Entry 4F5Y (X-ray diffraction, 2.40 A resolution); this record covers chains A and B.

== Chain A (and B) ==
Molecule: Transmembrane protein 173
Source organism: Homo sapiens
Notes: chain B of this document is another copy of the same molecule, construct and numbering; everything in this record applies to it too
Reference sequence: Q86WV6 (TM173_HUMAN); residues 149-379 here = UniProt positions 149-379
Sequence (239 residues; row label = number of the first residue in the row):
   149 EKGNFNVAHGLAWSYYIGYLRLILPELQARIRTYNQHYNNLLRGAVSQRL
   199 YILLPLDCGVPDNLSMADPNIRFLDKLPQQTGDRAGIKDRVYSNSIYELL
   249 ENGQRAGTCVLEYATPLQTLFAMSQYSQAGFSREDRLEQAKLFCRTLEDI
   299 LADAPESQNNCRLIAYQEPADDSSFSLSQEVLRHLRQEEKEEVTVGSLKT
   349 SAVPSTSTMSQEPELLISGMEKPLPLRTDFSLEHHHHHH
Unresolved in the structure: 149-150, 344-387
Differences from the reference sequence: expression tag (380-387)
Bound ions: Ca2+: D205, E316
Small-molecule neighbours: c-di-GMP (C2E; 9,9'-[(2R,3R,3aS,5S,7aR,9R,10R,10aS,12S,14aR)-3,5,10,12-tetrahydroxy-5,12-dioxidooctahydro-2H,7H-difuro[3,2-d:3',2'-j][1,3,7,9,2,8]tetraoxadiphosphacyclododecine-2,9-diyl]bis(2-amino-1,9-dihydro-6H-purin-6-one)): S162, Y163, G166, Y167, R238, V239, Y240, E260, T263, P264, T267
Curated features (UniProtKB/Swiss-Prot):
  - region: E340 to S379 (C-terminal tail (CTT))
  - motif: L363 to S366 (pLxIS motif)
  - binding site (2',3'-cGAMP): S162, Y167, R238, T263
  - binding site (3',3'-c-di-GMP): S162, Y167, R238 to S241, T263
  - binding site (2',3'-cUAMP): Y167, R238, T263
  - modified residue: T229 (Phosphothreonine), S241 (Phosphoserine), T354 (Phosphothreonine), S355 (Phosphoserine), T356 (Phosphothreonine), S358 (Phosphoserine), S366 (Phosphoserine)
  - cross-link (Glycyl lysine isopeptide (Lys-Gly)): K150 (interchain with G-Cter in ubiquitin), K236 (interchain with G-Cter in ubiquitin), K338 (interchain with G-Cter in SUMO)
  - natural variant: N154 (N154S: In SAVI), V155 (V155M: In SAVI), R232 (H232R: Activated by both 2'-3' linked cGAMP and 3'-3' linked cGAMP; this construct carries the variant), R284 (R284S: Found in a 9-month-old patient who died following a fever and severe neck abscess without indication of any severe bacterial infection)
  - mutagenesis: K150 (K150R: Abolishes ubiquitination, homodimerization and subsequent production of IFN-beta), F153 (F153A: Partially constitutively active mutant that promotes the production of type I interferon in absence of cGAMP ligand), G158 (G158A: Constitutively active mutant that promotes the production of type I interferon in absence of cGAMP ligand; G158E: Abolished homodimerization and activation ...), S162 (S162A: Slight decrease in c-di-GMP-binding. Renders the enzyme sensitive to 5,6-dimethylxanthenone 4-acetic acid (DMXAA) drug, leading to activation of the STING1 pathway ...), G166 (G166S: Slight decrease in c-di-GMP-binding), R178 to R180 (Abolishes the endoplasmic reticulum location), G230 (G230I: Renders the enzyme sensitive to 5,6-dimethylxanthenone 4-acetic acid (DMXAA) drug, leading to activation of the STING1 pathway), K236 (K236R: Loss of deubiquitination by USP44), R238 to Y240 (Strong decrease in cGAMP-binding without affecting interaction with TBK1. Abolished ability to induce autophagy), R238 (R238A: Abolished cGAMP-binding. Abolished ability to induce autophagy), Y240 (Y240A: Abolished cGAMP-binding; Y240S: Strong decrease in c-di-GMP-binding), N242 (N242A: Strong decrease in c-di-GMP and cGAMP-binding), 27 further mutagenesis entries in UniProt

== Chain A / chain B interface ==
Contacting residue pairs (38; chain A residue first):
  N152(A) - G151(B)
  N152(A) - N152(B)  hydrogen bond (side chain-backbone)
  N152(A) - H157(B)
  F153(A) - H157(B)
  F153(A) - W161(B)
  V155(A) - G158(B)
  V155(A) - W161(B)
  H157(A) - N152(B)
  H157(A) - F153(B)
  G158(A) - V155(B)
  G158(A) - L159(B)
  L159(A) - G158(B)
  L159(A) - S162(B)
  W161(A) - F153(B)
  W161(A) - V155(B)
  W161(A) - M271(B)  hydrophobic
  W161(A) - Y274(B)  hydrophobic
  W161(A) - A277(B)  hydrophobic
  S162(A) - L159(B)
  Y164(A) - Y274(B)  hydrogen bond
  I165(A) - A270(B)  hydrophobic
  I165(A) - M271(B)  hydrophobic
  A270(A) - I165(B)  hydrophobic
  A270(A) - R169(B)
  M271(A) - W161(B)  hydrophobic
  M271(A) - I165(B)  hydrophobic
  Y274(A) - W161(B)  hydrophobic
  Y274(A) - Y164(B)  hydrogen bond
  Y274(A) - A302(B)
  Y274(A) - P303(B)
  Q276(A) - D301(B)
  Q276(A) - P303(B)
  A277(A) - W161(B)  hydrophobic
  D301(A) - Y274(B)
  D301(A) - Q276(B)  hydrogen bond (backbone-side chain)
  A302(A) - Y274(B)
  P303(A) - Y274(B)
  P303(A) - Q276(B)
Also at the interface, not in a pair above, chain A (23 interface residues in all): N154, R169, T267, T294, I298
Also at the interface, not in a pair above, chain B (23 interface residues in all): N154, T267, T294

== Overview ==
The chain A/chain B interface involves 23 residues from each chain; the contacts include 4 hydrogen bonds.
Polar pairs include N152(A)-N152(B), Y164(A)-Y274(B) and D301(A)-Q276(B). Ligands of chain A: c-di-GMP.
Both chains are Transmembrane protein 173 (Homo sapiens). Entry 4F5Y (Crystal structure of human STING CTD
complex with C-di-GMP) was determined by X-ray diffraction, deposited together with 4F5W.
